Entry 3VNV (X-ray diffraction, 2.60 A resolution); this record covers chains A and G of the 3 polymer chains in the assembly.

[Chain A]
Name: Elongation factor Ts, Elongation factor Tu, LINKER, Q beta replicase
Source organism: Escherichia coli O157:H7
UniProtKB: chimeric construct of P0A6P3, P0A6N3, Q8LTE0: residues 1-283 from P0A6P3 (EFTS_ECO57) positions 1-283 (same numbers); residues 285-678 from P0A6N3 positions 1-394 (UniProt number = residue number - 284); residues 695-1283 from Q8LTE0 positions 1-589 (UniProt number = residue number - 694)
Sequence (1289 residues; numbered 1 to 1289; the number before each row is that of its first residue):
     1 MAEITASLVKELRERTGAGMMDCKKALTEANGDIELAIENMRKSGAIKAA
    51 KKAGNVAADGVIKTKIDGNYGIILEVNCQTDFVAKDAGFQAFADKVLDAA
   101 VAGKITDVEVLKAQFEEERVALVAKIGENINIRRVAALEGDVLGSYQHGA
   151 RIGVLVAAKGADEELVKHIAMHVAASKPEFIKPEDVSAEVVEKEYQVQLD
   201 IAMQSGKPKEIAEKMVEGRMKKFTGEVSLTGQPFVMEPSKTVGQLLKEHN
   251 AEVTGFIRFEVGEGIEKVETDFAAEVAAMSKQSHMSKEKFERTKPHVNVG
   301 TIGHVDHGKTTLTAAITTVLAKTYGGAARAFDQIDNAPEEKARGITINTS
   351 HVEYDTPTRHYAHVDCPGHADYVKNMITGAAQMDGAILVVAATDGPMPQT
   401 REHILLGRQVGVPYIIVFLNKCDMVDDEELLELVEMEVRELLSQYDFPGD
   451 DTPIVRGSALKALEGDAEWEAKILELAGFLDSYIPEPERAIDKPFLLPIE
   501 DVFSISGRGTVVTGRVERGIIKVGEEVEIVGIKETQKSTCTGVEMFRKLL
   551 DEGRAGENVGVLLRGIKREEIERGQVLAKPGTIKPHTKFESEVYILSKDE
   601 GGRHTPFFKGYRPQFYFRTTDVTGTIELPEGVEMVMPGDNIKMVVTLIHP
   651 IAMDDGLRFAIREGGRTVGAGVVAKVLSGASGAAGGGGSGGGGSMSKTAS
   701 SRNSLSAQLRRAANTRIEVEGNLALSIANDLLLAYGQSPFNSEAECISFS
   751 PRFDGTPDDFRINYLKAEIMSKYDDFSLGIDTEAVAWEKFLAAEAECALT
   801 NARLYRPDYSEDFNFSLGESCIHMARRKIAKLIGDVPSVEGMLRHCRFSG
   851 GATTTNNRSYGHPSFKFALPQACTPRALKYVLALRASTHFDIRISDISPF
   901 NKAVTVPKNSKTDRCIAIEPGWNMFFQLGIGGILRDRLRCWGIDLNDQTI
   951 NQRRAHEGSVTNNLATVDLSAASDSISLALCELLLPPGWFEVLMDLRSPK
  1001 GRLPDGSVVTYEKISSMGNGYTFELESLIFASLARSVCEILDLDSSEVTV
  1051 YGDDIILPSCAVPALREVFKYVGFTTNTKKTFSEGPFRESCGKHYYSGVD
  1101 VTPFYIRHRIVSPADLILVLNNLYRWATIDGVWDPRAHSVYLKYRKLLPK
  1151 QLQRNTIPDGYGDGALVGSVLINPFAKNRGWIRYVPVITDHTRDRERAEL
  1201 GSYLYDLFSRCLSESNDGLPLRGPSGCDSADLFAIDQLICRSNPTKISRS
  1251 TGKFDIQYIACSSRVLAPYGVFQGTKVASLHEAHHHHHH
Not modelled in the structure: 1, 287-289, 327-347, 681-699, 1217-1233, 1265-1289
Differences from the reference sequence: linker (284); expression tag (1284-1289)
UniProt features mapped onto this chain:
  - region: Thr80 to Val83 (Involved in Mg(2+) ion dislocation from EF-Tu)
Ion coordination: Ca2+ site 1: Asp968, Leu969, Asp1053 (together with 3'-deoxy-cytidine-5'-triphosphate); Ca2+ site 2: Asp968, Asp1053, Asp1054 (shared with C2007(G) of chain G)
Small-molecule neighbours: 3'-deoxy-cytidine-5'-triphosphate (CH1): Lys908, Arg914, Asp968, Leu969, Ser970, Ala971, Ala972, Ser973, Met1017, Thr1022, Phe1023, Glu1026, Asp1053, Asn1077

[Chain G]
Molecule: 7-nt RNA strand
Sequence (7 nucleotides; row label = number of the first residue in the row):
  2001 CCCUACC
Ion coordination: Ca2+: C2007 (shared with Asp968(A), Asp1053(A), Asp1054(A) of chain A)

[Interface between chain A and chain G]
Pairs across the interface - 29 pairs, chain A then chain G:
  Arg858(A) with C2001(G), sugar contact; C2002(G), salt bridge to the phosphate; C2003(G), salt bridge to the phosphate
  Ser859(A) with C2001(G), sugar contact
  Gly861(A) with C2001(G), sugar contact
  His862(A) with C2001(G), hydrogen bond to the phosphate
  Gln948(A) with C2006(G), hydrogen bond to the sugar
  Phe1023(A) with C2007(G), base contact
  Tyr1051(A) with C2007(G), sugar contact
  Gly1052(A) with C2007(G), sugar contact
  Asp1053(A) with C2007(G), phosphate contact
  Asp1054(A) with C2007(G), sugar contact
  Cys1091(A) with C2006(G), sugar contact; C2007(G), sugar contact
  Gly1092(A) with C2006(G), phosphate contact
  Tyr1105(A) with C2006(G), phosphate contact
  Arg1107(A) with A2005(G), salt bridge to the phosphate; C2006(G), salt bridge to the phosphate
  Leu1118(A) with U2004(G), phosphate contact; A2005(G), phosphate contact
  Asn1122(A) with A2005(G), phosphate contact
  Asp1163(A) with U2004(G), hydrogen bond to the sugar
  Asp1190(A) with C2002(G), sugar contact; C2003(G), hydrogen bond to the sugar
  Lys1246(A) with C2001(G), base contact
  Ile1247(A) with C2001(G), sugar contact
  Ser1248(A) with C2001(G), hydrogen bond to the sugar; C2002(G), sugar contact
  Ser1250(A) with C2002(G), sugar contact
Interface residues without a listed pair, chain A (24 interface residues in all): Gly850, Arg1249

[Summary]
The interface between chain A and chain G involves 24 residues on one side and 7 on the other; the contacts
include 5 hydrogen bonds and 4 salt bridges. Among the polar pairs are Gln948(A)-C2006(G), Asp1163(A)-U2004(G)
and Asp1190(A)-C2003(G). Ligands of chain A: 3'-deoxy-cytidine-5'-triphosphate.
Here chain A is Elongation factor Ts, Elongation factor Tu, LINKER, Q beta replicase (Escherichia coli
O157:H7) and chain G is a 7-nt RNA strand. Entry 3VNV (Complex structure of viral RNA polymerase II) was
determined by X-ray diffraction, deposited together with 3VNU and 4FWT.
